7A79 - chains A and B of the 4 polymer chains in the assembly; structure by X-ray diffraction, 2.05 A resolution.

== Chain A (and B) ==
Name: Retinoic acid receptor RXR-gamma
Source organism: Homo sapiens
Notes: chain B of this document is another copy of the same molecule, construct and numbering; everything in this record applies to it too
Reference sequence: P48443 (RXRG_HUMAN); residue numbers follow UniProt; this construct covers 233-463
Chain sequence (233 residues; numbered 231 to 463; the number before each row is that of its first residue):
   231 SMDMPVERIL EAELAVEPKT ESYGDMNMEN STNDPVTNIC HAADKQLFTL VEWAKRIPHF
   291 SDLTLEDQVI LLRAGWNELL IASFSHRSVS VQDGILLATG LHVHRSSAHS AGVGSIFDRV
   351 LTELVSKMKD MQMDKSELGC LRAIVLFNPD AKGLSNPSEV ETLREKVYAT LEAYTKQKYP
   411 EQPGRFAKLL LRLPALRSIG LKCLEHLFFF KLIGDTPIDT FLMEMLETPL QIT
Not modelled in the structure: 248-261, 460-463 (chain B: 250-261, 460-463)
Differences from the reference sequence: expression tag (231-232)
What the authors report for this chain:
  - contacts within the chain: His-271/Asp-449

== Interface between chain A and chain B ==
Pairs across the interface (33; chain A residue first):
  Arg-349(A) / Lys-382(B)
  Glu-353(A) / Asp-380(B)
  Lys-357(A) / Glu-391(B)
  Asp-380(A) / Glu-353(B)
  Asp-380(A) / Arg-422(B)  salt bridge
  Lys-382(A) / Arg-349(B)
  Glu-395(A) / Lys-418(B)  salt bridge
  Tyr-398(A) / Gly-414(B)  hydrogen bond (side chain-backbone)
  Tyr-398(A) / Ala-417(B)  hydrophobic
  Tyr-398(A) / Lys-418(B)  hydrogen bond
  Tyr-398(A) / Leu-421(B)  hydrophobic
  Glu-402(A) / Glu-402(B)
  Gly-414(A) / Tyr-398(B)
  Phe-416(A) / Ala-417(B)  hydrophobic
  Ala-417(A) / Tyr-398(B)  hydrophobic
  Ala-417(A) / Phe-416(B)  hydrophobic
  Lys-418(A) / Glu-395(B)  salt bridge
  Lys-418(A) / Tyr-398(B)
  Leu-421(A) / Tyr-398(B)  hydrophobic
  Leu-421(A) / Leu-423(B)  hydrophobic
  Arg-422(A) / Asp-380(B)  salt bridge
  Leu-423(A) / Leu-421(B)  hydrophobic
  Leu-423(A) / Pro-424(B)  hydrophobic
  Pro-424(A) / Leu-423(B)  hydrophobic
  Pro-424(A) / Arg-427(B)
  Ala-425(A) / Arg-427(B)
  Arg-427(A) / Pro-424(B)
  Arg-427(A) / Ala-425(B)
  Arg-427(A) / Ser-428(B)
  Ser-428(A) / Arg-427(B)
  Ser-428(A) / Leu-431(B)
  Leu-431(A) / Ser-428(B)
  Leu-431(A) / Leu-431(B)  hydrophobic
Other interface residues (no listed pair), chain A (24 interface residues in all): Ile-374, Glu-391, Arg-394, Leu-420
Other interface residues (no listed pair), chain B (24 interface residues in all): Lys-357, Ile-374, Arg-394, Leu-420

== In short ==
The chain A/chain B interface involves 24 residues from each chain; the contacts include 2 hydrogen bonds and
4 salt bridges. Among the polar pairs are Asp-380(A)/Arg-422(B), Glu-395(A)/Lys-418(B) and
Tyr-398(A)/Gly-414(B). The paper reports contacts within the chain involving His-271(A) and Asp-449(A).
Both chains are Retinoic acid receptor RXR-gamma (Homo sapiens). Entry 7A79 (Crystal structure of RXR gamma
LBD in complexes with palmitic acid and GRIP-1 peptide) was determined by X-ray diffraction together with 7A77
and 7A78 from the same study.
